PDB entry 6G2N | X-ray diffraction, 1.40 A resolution | chains A and B

[Chain A (and B)]
Molecule: 5'(3')-deoxyribonucleotidase, cytosolic type
Organism: Homo sapiens
Notes: EC 3.1.3.-; chain B of this document is another copy of the same molecule, construct and numbering; everything in this record applies to it too
UniProtKB: Q8TCD5 (NT5C_HUMAN); residues 6-205 here correspond to UniProt positions 2-201 (UniProt number = residue number - 4)
Sequence (205 residues; row label = number of the first residue in the row):
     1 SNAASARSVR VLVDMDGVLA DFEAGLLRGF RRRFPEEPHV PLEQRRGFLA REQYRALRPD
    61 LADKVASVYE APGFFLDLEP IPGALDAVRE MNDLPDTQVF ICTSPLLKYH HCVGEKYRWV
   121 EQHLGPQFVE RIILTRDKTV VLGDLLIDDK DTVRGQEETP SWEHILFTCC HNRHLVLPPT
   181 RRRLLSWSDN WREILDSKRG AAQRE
Not modelled in the structure: 1-7, 200-205
Construct notes: expression tag (1-5)
Modified residues: Cys-169 (s,S-(2-hydroxyethyl)thiocysteine; CME); Cys-170 (s,S-(2-hydroxyethyl)thiocysteine; CME)
Curated features (UniProtKB/Swiss-Prot):
  - active site: Asp-14 (Nucleophile), Asp-16 (Proton donor)
  - binding site (Mg(2+)): Asp-14, Asp-16, Asp-149
  - binding site (substrate): Phe-22, Phe-48, Tyr-69, Thr-103, Lys-138
  - modified residue: Ser-186 (Phosphoserine)
Bound ions: Mg2+: Asp-14, Asp-16, Asp-149 (together with PB-PAU)
Residues lining bound ligands: PB-PAU (O84; [(2R,4AR,6R,7AR)-6-[2,4-bis(oxidanylidene)-5-[(E)-3-phosphonoprop-1-enyl]pyrimidin-1-yl]-2-phenyl-4A,6,7,7A-tetrahydro-4H-furo[3,2-d][1,3]dioxin-2-yl]phosphonic acid): Asp-14, Asp-16, Phe-22, Phe-48, Leu-49, Ala-50, Arg-51, Tyr-69, Thr-103, Ser-104, Pro-105, Leu-106, Leu-107, Arg-136, Lys-138, Asp-148, Asp-149, Lys-150

[How chain A and chain B interact]
Residue-residue contacts (47):
  Arg-10(A) / Val-140(B)
  Arg-10(A) / Gln-156(B)
  Arg-10(A) / Glu-157(B)  salt bridge
  Gln-98(A) / Gln-156(B)  hydrogen bond
  Phe-100(A) / Gln-156(B)
  Pro-105(A) / Tyr-117(B)
  Leu-107(A) / Glu-130(B)
  Tyr-109(A) / Tyr-117(B)  hydrophobic
  Tyr-109(A) / Arg-118(B)
  Tyr-109(A) / Glu-121(B)  hydrogen bond
  Tyr-109(A) / Val-129(B)  hydrophobic
  Val-113(A) / Val-113(B)  hydrophobic
  Gly-114(A) / Val-113(B)
  Tyr-117(A) / Tyr-109(B)  hydrophobic
  Tyr-117(A) / Leu-134(B)
  Arg-118(A) / Tyr-109(B)
  Glu-121(A) / Tyr-109(B)  hydrogen bond
  Glu-121(A) / His-110(B)  salt bridge
  Val-129(A) / Tyr-109(B)  hydrophobic
  Glu-130(A) / Leu-107(B)
  Glu-130(A) / Arg-136(B)
  Ile-132(A) / Leu-134(B)
  Ile-132(A) / Thr-135(B)
  Ile-133(A) / Leu-134(B)
  Ile-133(A) / Thr-135(B)
  Ile-133(A) / Val-140(B)  hydrophobic
  Leu-134(A) / Tyr-117(B)
  Leu-134(A) / Ile-132(B)
  Leu-134(A) / Ile-133(B)
  Leu-134(A) / Leu-134(B)  hydrogen bond (backbone-backbone)
  Thr-135(A) / Ile-132(B)
  Thr-135(A) / Ile-133(B)
  Arg-136(A) / Glu-130(B)
  Asp-137(A) / Phe-100(B)
  Val-140(A) / Arg-10(B)
  Val-140(A) / Ile-133(B)  hydrophobic
  Val-140(A) / Val-141(B)
  Val-140(A) / Leu-142(B)  hydrogen bond (backbone-backbone)
  Val-141(A) / Val-140(B)
  Leu-142(A) / Val-140(B)  hydrogen bond (backbone-backbone)
  Leu-142(A) / Leu-142(B)  hydrophobic
  Gln-156(A) / Arg-10(B)
  Gln-156(A) / Gln-98(B)
  Gln-156(A) / Phe-100(B)
  Gln-156(A) / Arg-131(B)  hydrogen bond
  Glu-157(A) / Arg-10(B)  salt bridge
  Glu-157(A) / Leu-142(B)
Interface residues without a listed pair, chain A (26 interface residues in all): Arg-131, Thr-139
Interface residues without a listed pair, chain B (27 interface residues in all): Pro-105, Gly-114, Asp-137, Thr-139

[In short]
26 residues of chain A face 27 of chain B across their interface; the contacts include 7 hydrogen bonds and 3
salt bridges. Polar contacts include Arg-10(A)/Glu-157(B), Glu-121(A)/His-110(B) and Gln-98(A)/Gln-156(B).
Chain A binds PB-PAU.
Both chains are 5'(3')-deoxyribonucleotidase, cytosolic type (Homo sapiens). Entry 6G2N (Crystal structure of
human cytosolic 5'(3')-deoxyribonucleotidase in complex with the inhibitor PB-PAU) was determined by X-ray
diffraction together with 6G22, 6G2L and 6G2M from the same study.
